PDB entry 6CUE | electron microscopy, 4.00 A resolution | chains M and N of the 24 polymer chains in the assembly

== Chain M ==
Protein: PGT122 heavy Chain
Organism: Homo sapiens
Sequence (132 residues; numbered 1 to 111 plus 21 insertion-coded residues; the number before each row is that of its first residue; a row labelled like 82A-82C holds insertion residues (82A, then the next letters in order)):
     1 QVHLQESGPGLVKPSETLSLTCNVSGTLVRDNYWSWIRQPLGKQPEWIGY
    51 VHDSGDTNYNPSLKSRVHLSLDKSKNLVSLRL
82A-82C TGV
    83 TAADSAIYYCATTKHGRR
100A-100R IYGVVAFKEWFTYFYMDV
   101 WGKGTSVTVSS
Cystine bridges: Cys22-Cys92

== Chain N ==
Protein: PGT122 Light chain
Organism: Homo sapiens
Sequence (107 residues; numbered 6 to 107 plus 6 insertion-coded residues; 1 number in that range is skipped by the numbering (no residue carries it; nothing is unmodelled there); the number before each row is that of its first residue; a row labelled like 67A-67C holds insertion residues (67A, then the next letters in order)):
     6 APTF
    11 VSVAPGQTARITCGEESLGSRSVIWYQQRPGQAPSLIIYNNNDRPSGIPD
    61 RFSGSPG
67A-67C STF
    68 GTTATLTITSVEAGDEADYYCHIWDSRR
95A-95C PTN
    96 WVFGEGTTLIVL
Cystine bridges: Cys23-Cys88

== Interface between chain M and chain N ==
Contacting residue pairs (32):
  Gln39(M) with Tyr87(N)
  Lys43(M) with Tyr87(N), hydrogen bond (backbone-side chain)
  Gln44(M) with Tyr87(N); Val97(N); Gly99(N)
  Pro45(M) with Tyr87(N); Val97(N); Phe98(N)
  Trp47(M) with Asn95C(N); Trp96(N)
  Ile48(M) with Trp96(N)
  Gly49(M) with Trp96(N)
  Tyr59(M) with Trp96(N)
  Asn60(M) with Trp96(N)
  Pro61(M) with Trp96(N)
  Tyr91(M) with Pro44(N)
  Arg100(M) with Arg31(N)
  Phe100K(M) with Trp91(N), hydrophobic; Ser93(N)
  Thr100L(M) with Trp91(N)
  Tyr100M(M) with Trp91(N), hydrophobic
  Phe100N(M) with Trp91(N)
  Tyr100O(M) with Ile34(N), hydrophobic; Tyr36(N); Leu46(N), hydrophobic
  Met100P(M) with Tyr36(N), hydrogen bond (backbone-side chain); Leu46(N); Phe98(N), hydrophobic
  Trp101(M) with Tyr36(N), hydrophobic; Pro44(N); Ser45(N)
  Gly102(M) with Ala43(N)
Also at the interface, not in a pair above, chain M (22 interface residues in all): Glu46, Tyr100B
Also at the interface, not in a pair above, chain N (22 interface residues in all): Ser30, Ser32, Gln38, Gln42, Tyr49, His89, Thr95B

== Overview ==
Chain M and chain N each contribute 22 residues to their interface, with 2 hydrogen bonds. Among the polar
pairs are Lys43(M)-Tyr87(N) and Met100P(M)-Tyr36(N).
Chain M is PGT122 heavy Chain and chain N is PGT122 Light chain, both from Homo sapiens; the structure,
Cryo-EM structure at 4.0 A resolution of vaccine-elicited antibody vFP7.04 in complex with HIV-1 Env BG505
..., was determined by electron microscopy, deposited together with 6CUF.
